PDB entry 7MUY | electron microscopy, 4.60 A resolution (low resolution: residue-level contacts below are approximate; hydrogen-bond / salt-bridge calls are withheld) | chains GG and HG of the 205 polymer chains in the assembly

Chain GG (and HG):
Name: IcmE protein
From: Legionella pneumophila
Notes: chain HG of this document is another copy of the same molecule, construct and numbering; everything in this record applies to it too
UniProt: O53087 (O53087_LEGPN); residue numbers follow UniProt; this construct covers 1-1048
Chain sequence (1048 residues; numbered 1 to 1048; the number before each row is that of its first residue):
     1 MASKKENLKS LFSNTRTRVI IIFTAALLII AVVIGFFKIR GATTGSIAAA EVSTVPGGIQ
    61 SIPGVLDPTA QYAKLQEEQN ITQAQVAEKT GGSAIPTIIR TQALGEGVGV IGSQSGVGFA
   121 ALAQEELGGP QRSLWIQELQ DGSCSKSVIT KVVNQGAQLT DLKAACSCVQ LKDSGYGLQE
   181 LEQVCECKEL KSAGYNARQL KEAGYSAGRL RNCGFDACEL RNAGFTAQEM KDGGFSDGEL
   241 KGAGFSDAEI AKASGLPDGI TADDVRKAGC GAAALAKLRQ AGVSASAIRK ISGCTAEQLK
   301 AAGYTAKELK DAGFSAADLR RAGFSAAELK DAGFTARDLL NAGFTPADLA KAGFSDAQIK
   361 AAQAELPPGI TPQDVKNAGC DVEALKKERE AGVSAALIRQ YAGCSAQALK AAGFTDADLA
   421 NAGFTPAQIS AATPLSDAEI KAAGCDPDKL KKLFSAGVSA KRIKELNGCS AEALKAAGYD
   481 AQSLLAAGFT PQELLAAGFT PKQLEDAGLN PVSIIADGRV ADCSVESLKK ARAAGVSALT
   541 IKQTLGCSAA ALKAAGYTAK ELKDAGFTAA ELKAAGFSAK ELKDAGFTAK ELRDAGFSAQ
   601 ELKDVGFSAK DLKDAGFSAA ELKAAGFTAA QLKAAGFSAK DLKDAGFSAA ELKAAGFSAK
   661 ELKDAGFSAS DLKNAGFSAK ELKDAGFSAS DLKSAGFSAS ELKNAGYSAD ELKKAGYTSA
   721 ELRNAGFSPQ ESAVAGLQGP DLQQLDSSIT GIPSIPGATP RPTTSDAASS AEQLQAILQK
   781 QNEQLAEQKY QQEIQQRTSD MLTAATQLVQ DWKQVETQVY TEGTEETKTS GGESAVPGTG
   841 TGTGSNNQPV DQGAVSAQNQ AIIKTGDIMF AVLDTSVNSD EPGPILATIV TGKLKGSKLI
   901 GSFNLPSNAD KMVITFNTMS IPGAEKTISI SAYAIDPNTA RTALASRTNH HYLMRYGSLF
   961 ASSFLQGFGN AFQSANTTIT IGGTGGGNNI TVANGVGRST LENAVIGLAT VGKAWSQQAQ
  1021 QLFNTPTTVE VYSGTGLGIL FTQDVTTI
Not modelled in the structure: 1-861, 979-998, 1047-1048

Chain GG / chain HG interface:
Pairs across the interface (65):
  Asp874(GG) - Ile868(HG)
  Asp874(GG) - Ala940(HG)
  Thr875(GG) - Ala940(HG)
  Ser876(GG) - Ala940(HG)
  Ser876(GG) - Arg941(HG)
  Ser876(GG) - Thr942(HG)
  Val877(GG) - Thr942(HG)
  Asn878(GG) - Asp910(HG)
  Asn878(GG) - Thr942(HG)
  Asp880(GG) - Asp910(HG)
  Asp880(GG) - Lys911(HG)
  Glu881(GG) - Asn904(HG)
  Glu881(GG) - Pro906(HG)
  Glu881(GG) - Ser907(HG)
  Glu881(GG) - Lys911(HG)
  Pro882(GG) - Tyr933(HG)
  Gly883(GG) - Tyr933(HG)
  Pro884(GG) - Tyr933(HG)
  Pro884(GG) - Leu1040(HG)
  Pro884(GG) - Thr1042(HG)
  Ile885(GG) - Leu1040(HG)
  Leu886(GG) - Gly866(HG)
  Leu886(GG) - Asp867(HG)
  Leu886(GG) - Ile868(HG)
  Leu886(GG) - Leu1040(HG)
  Gly896(GG) - Lys864(HG)
  Lys898(GG) - Lys864(HG)
  Lys898(GG) - Thr865(HG)
  Lys898(GG) - Gly866(HG)
  Lys898(GG) - Asp867(HG)
  Ile900(GG) - Thr865(HG)
  Ile900(GG) - Gly866(HG)
  Ile900(GG) - Phe1041(HG)
  Ile900(GG) - Thr1042(HG)
  Ser920(GG) - Lys864(HG)
  Ser920(GG) - Thr865(HG)
  Ile921(GG) - Lys864(HG)
  Pro922(GG) - Lys864(HG)
  Glu925(GG) - Ile862(HG)
  Thr927(GG) - Thr865(HG)
  Thr927(GG) - Asp1044(HG)
  Glu1002(GG) - Phe972(HG)
  Glu1002(GG) - Ala975(HG)
  Asn1003(GG) - Phe968(HG)
  Asn1003(GG) - Phe972(HG)
  Ile1006(GG) - Phe964(HG)
  Ile1006(GG) - Gly967(HG)
  Ile1006(GG) - Phe968(HG)
  Ile1006(GG) - Ala971(HG)
  Thr1010(GG) - Ser963(HG)
  Thr1010(GG) - Phe964(HG)
  Thr1010(GG) - Gly967(HG)
  Val1011(GG) - Phe960(HG)
  Val1011(GG) - Ser963(HG)
  Ala1014(GG) - Leu959(HG)
  Trp1015(GG) - Phe960(HG)
  Gln1017(GG) - Gln1020(HG)
  Gln1018(GG) - Gln1020(HG)
  Gln1018(GG) - Phe1023(HG)
  Thr1028(GG) - Asp910(HG)
  Glu1030(GG) - Arg941(HG)
  Val1031(GG) - Arg941(HG)
  Tyr1032(GG) - Arg941(HG)
  Ser1033(GG) - Thr939(HG)
  Ser1033(GG) - Ala940(HG)
Other interface residues (no listed pair), chain GG (40 interface residues in all): Met919, Lys926, Gln973, Ser999, Gly1007, Thr1025
Other interface residues (no listed pair), chain HG (35 interface residues in all): Asn908, Ile935, Gln966, Ser974

Overview:
40 residues of chain GG face 35 of chain HG across their interface.
Chain GG and chain HG are both IcmE protein (Legionella pneumophila); the structure, Reconstruction of the
Legionella pneumophila Dot/Icm T4SS 3DVA Map 5, was determined by electron microscopy together with 7MUC,
7MUD, 7MUE, 7MUQ, 7MUS, 7MUV and 7MUW from the same study.
